PDB entry 6WFL | X-ray diffraction, 1.60 A resolution | chain A

Chain A:
Protein: Camphor 5-monooxygenase
Organism: Pseudomonas putida
Notes: EC 1.14.15.1
UniProt: P00183 (CPXA_PSEPU); residues 0-414 here correspond to UniProt positions 1-415 (UniProt number = residue number + 1)
Sequence (415 residues; row label = number of the first residue in the row; numbering starts at 0):
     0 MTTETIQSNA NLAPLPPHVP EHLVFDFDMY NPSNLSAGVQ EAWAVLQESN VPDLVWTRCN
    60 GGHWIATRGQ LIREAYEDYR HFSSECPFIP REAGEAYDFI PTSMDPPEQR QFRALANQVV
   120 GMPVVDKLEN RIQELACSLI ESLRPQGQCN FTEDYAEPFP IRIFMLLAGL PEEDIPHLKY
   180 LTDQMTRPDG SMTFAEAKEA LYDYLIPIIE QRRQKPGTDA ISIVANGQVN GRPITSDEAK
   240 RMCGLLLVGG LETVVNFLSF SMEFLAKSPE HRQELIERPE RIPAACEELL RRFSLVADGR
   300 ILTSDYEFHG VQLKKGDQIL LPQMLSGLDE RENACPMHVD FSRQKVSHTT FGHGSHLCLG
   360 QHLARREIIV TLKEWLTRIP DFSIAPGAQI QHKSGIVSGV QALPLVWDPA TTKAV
Disordered / not traced: 0-9
Differences from the reference sequence: engineered mutation Glu251 (Asp252 in P00183)
Metal / ion sites: K+: Glu84, Gly93, Glu94, Tyr96; heme Fe near Cys357 (its only coordinating residue here)
Residues lining bound ligands:
  - 5-exo-hydroxycamphor (CAH): Phe87, Tyr96, Thr101, Thr185, Leu244, Val247, Gly248, Thr252, Val295, Asp297, Ile395, Val396
  - heme (HEM): Tyr75, Pro100, Thr101, Gln108, Arg112, Val119, Leu244, Leu245, Gly248, Gly249, Thr252, Val253, Phe256, Leu289, Leu294, Val295, Asp297, Arg299, Gln322, Thr349, Phe350, Gly351, Ser354, His355, Leu356, Cys357, Leu358, Gly359, Ala363
Curated features (UniProtKB/Swiss-Prot):
  - binding site (heme): Cys357
What the authors report for this chain:
  - mutagenesis - D251E: abolished catalytic activity
  - conformationally variable residues (order/disorder transition, side-chain flip): Val118 to Asp125, Thr252
  - mutagenesis - K178G/D251E: decreased catalytic activity

Summary:
Chain A binds heme and 5-exo-hydroxycamphor. The K+ site is built by Glu84, Gly93, Glu94 and Tyr96. Curated
annotation (UniProt) lists heme-binding residue Cys357. The paper reports that D251E abolishes catalytic
activity; conformational variability at Val118 and Thr252.
Chain A is Camphor 5-monooxygenase (Pseudomonas putida); the structure, Camphor soaked P450cam D251E, was
determined by X-ray diffraction, deposited together with 6WE6 and 6WGW.
